Entry 6G4E (X-ray diffraction, 2.45 A resolution); this record covers chains A and B.

[Chain A (and B)]
Protein: Aspartate aminotransferase family protein
From: Pseudomonas sp
Notes: chain B of this document is another copy of the same molecule, construct and numbering; everything in this record applies to it too
Reference sequence: A0A2D8IND4 (A0A2D8IND4_PSESP); residues 1-455 here = UniProt positions 1-455
Amino-acid sequence (464 residues; row label = number of the first residue in the row):
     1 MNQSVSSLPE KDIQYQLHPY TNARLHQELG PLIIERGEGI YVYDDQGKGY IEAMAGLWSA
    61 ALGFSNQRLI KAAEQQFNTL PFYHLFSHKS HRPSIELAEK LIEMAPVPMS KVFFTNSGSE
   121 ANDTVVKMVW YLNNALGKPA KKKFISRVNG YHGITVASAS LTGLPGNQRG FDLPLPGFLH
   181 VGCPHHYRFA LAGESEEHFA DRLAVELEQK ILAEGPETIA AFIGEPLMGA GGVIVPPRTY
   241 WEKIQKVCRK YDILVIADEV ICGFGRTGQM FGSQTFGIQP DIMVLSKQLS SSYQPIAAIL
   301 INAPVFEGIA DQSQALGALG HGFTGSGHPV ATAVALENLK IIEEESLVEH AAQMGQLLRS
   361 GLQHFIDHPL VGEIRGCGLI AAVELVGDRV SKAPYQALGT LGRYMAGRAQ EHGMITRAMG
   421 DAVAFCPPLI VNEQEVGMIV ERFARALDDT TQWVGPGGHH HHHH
Disordered / not traced: 1-5, 457-464 (chain B: 1-5, 459-464)
Sequence notes: expression tag (456-464)
Residues lining bound ligands:
  - 6-aminohexanoic acid / pyridoxal phosphate: Tyr20, Trp58, Ser117, Gly118, Ser119, Asn122, Tyr151, His152, Gly153, Glu225, Ala230, Asp258, Val260, Ile261, Lys287, Arg417, Met419
  - pyridoxal phosphate (PLP): Gly322, Phe323, Thr324
Reported in the primary citation:
  - binding site for 6-aminohexanoic acid: Tyr20, Trp58, Phe86, Tyr151, Ala230, Arg417, Met419
  - conformationally variable residues (side-chain flip): Arg417, Met419
  - specificity-determining residues: Arg417
  - specificity-determining residues: Ser87 (proposed by the authors, not directly observed)
  - contacts within the chain: Tyr20-Asn167 (hydrogen bond), Met54-Arg417 (hydrophobic contact), Arg417-Met419 (hydrophobic contact)

[How chain A and chain B interact]
Pairs across the interface (257; chain A residue first):
  Leu8(A) with Arg92(B); Ile95(B)
  Lys11(A) with Ile95(B); Glu99(B), salt bridge
  Asp12(A) with Ser90(B), hydrogen bond; Ile95(B)
  Ile13(A) with Lys111(B)
  Gln14(A) with Ser110(B); Lys111(B), hydrogen bond (backbone-side chain)
  Tyr15(A) with Ala98(B), hydrophobic; Glu99(B); Ile102(B), hydrophobic; Glu103(B), hydrogen bond; Ser110(B); Lys111(B); Val112(B), hydrogen bond (backbone-backbone)
  Gln16(A) with Leu85(B); Ser90(B), hydrogen bond; Ser94(B), hydrogen bond; Ile95(B); Ala98(B); Lys111(B); Val112(B); Phe114(B)
  Leu17(A) with Val112(B), hydrogen bond (backbone-backbone); Phe113(B); Met128(B), hydrophobic; Ile301(B), hydrophobic
  His18(A) with Leu85(B), hydrogen bond (side chain-backbone); Lys89(B), hydrogen bond (side chain-backbone); Ser90(B); Leu319(B)
  Pro19(A) with Leu85(B); Phe86(B); Ser87(B); Phe113(B); His321(B); Gly322(B)
  Tyr20(A) with Phe86(B), hydrophobic; Ser87(B), hydrogen bond (backbone-backbone); Leu319(B), hydrogen bond (backbone-backbone); Gly320(B); His321(B), hydrogen bond (backbone-backbone); Gly322(B)
  Thr21(A) with Phe86(B); Ser87(B), hydrogen bond (side chain-backbone); His88(B), hydrogen bond (side chain-backbone); Ala318(B); Leu319(B), hydrogen bond (backbone-backbone)
  Asn22(A) with His88(B); Ser313(B); Gln314(B); Gly317(B); Ala318(B)
  Ala23(A) with Ala310(B), hydrophobic; Ser313(B), hydrogen bond (backbone-side chain)
  Arg24(A) with Glu307(B), salt bridge; Ala310(B); Asp311(B), salt bridge; Gln314(B)
  His26(A) with His88(B), hydrogen bond
  Gln27(A) with Phe306(B)
  Pro31(A) with His88(B); Ser90(B)
  Leu32(A) with His88(B), hydrogen bond (backbone-backbone); Lys89(B); Ser90(B), hydrogen bond (backbone-backbone)
  Ile33(A) with Ser90(B); Ile95(B), hydrophobic
  Ile34(A) with Leu80(B); Tyr83(B), hydrophobic; Ser90(B), hydrogen bond (backbone-backbone); His91(B)
  Glu35(A) with Thr79(B); Leu80(B)
  Arg36(A) with Thr79(B); Leu80(B)
  Gly37(A) with Thr79(B), hydrogen bond (backbone-backbone); Leu80(B)
  Glu52(A) with Tyr83(B), hydrogen bond
  Gly56(A) with Phe82(B); His84(B)
  Leu57(A) with Phe82(B); His84(B); Phe86(B), hydrophobic; Thr324(B)
  Ser59(A) with Phe82(B)
  Phe64(A) with Pro81(B); Phe82(B)
  Gln67(A) with Asn78(B), hydrogen bond
  Ile70(A) with Phe77(B); Asn78(B)
  Ala73(A) with Phe77(B), hydrophobic
  Phe77(A) with Ile70(B); Ala73(B), hydrophobic; Tyr293(B); Gln294(B)
  Asn78(A) with Gln67(B), hydrogen bond; Ile70(B)
  Thr79(A) with Glu35(B); Arg36(B); Gly37(B), hydrogen bond (backbone-backbone)
  Leu80(A) with Ile34(B); Glu35(B); Arg36(B); Gly37(B)
  Pro81(A) with Phe64(B); Tyr293(B), hydrophobic
  Phe82(A) with Gly56(B); Ser59(B); Phe64(B); Ser292(B)
  Tyr83(A) with Ile34(B), hydrophobic; Glu52(B), hydrogen bond; Ile415(B)
  His84(A) with Gly56(B); Leu57(B)
  Leu85(A) with Gln16(B); His18(B), hydrogen bond (backbone-side chain); Pro19(B)
  Phe86(A) with Pro19(B); Tyr20(B), hydrophobic; Thr21(B); Leu57(B), hydrophobic; Arg417(B)
  Ser87(A) with Pro19(B); Tyr20(B), hydrogen bond (backbone-backbone); Thr21(B), hydrogen bond (backbone-side chain); Arg417(B), hydrogen bond
  His88(A) with Thr21(B), hydrogen bond (backbone-side chain); His26(B), hydrogen bond; Pro31(B); Leu32(B), hydrogen bond (backbone-backbone)
  Lys89(A) with His18(B), hydrogen bond (backbone-side chain); Leu32(B)
  Ser90(A) with Asp12(B), hydrogen bond; Gln16(B), hydrogen bond; His18(B); Pro31(B); Leu32(B), hydrogen bond (backbone-backbone); Ile33(B); Ile34(B), hydrogen bond (backbone-backbone)
  His91(A) with Ile34(B)
  Arg92(A) with Leu8(B)
  Ser94(A) with Gln16(B), hydrogen bond
  Ile95(A) with Leu8(B); Lys11(B); Asp12(B); Gln16(B)
  Ala98(A) with Tyr15(B), hydrophobic; Gln16(B)
  Glu99(A) with Lys11(B), salt bridge; Tyr15(B)
  Ile102(A) with Tyr15(B), hydrophobic
  Glu103(A) with Tyr15(B), hydrogen bond
  Ser110(A) with Gln14(B)
  Lys111(A) with Ile13(B); Gln14(B), hydrogen bond (side chain-backbone); Tyr15(B); Gln16(B)
  Val112(A) with Tyr15(B), hydrogen bond (backbone-backbone); Gln16(B); Leu17(B), hydrogen bond (backbone-backbone)
  Phe113(A) with Leu17(B); Pro19(B)
  Phe114(A) with Gln16(B)
  Asn116(A) with Asn116(B); Ser117(B); Pro295(B)
  Ser117(A) with Asn116(B); Glu120(B), hydrogen bond
  Ser119(A) with Phe323(B)
  Glu120(A) with Ser117(B), hydrogen bond; Glu120(B)
  Asp123(A) with Thr155(B); Val156(B), hydrogen bond (side chain-backbone)
  Lys127(A) with Ile154(B), hydrogen bond (side chain-backbone); Val156(B); Ala159(B); Phe171(B)
  Met128(A) with Leu17(B), hydrophobic
  Trp130(A) with Gly170(B); Phe171(B)
  Tyr131(A) with Gly170(B), hydrogen bond (backbone-backbone); Phe171(B), hydrophobic
  Asn134(A) with Gly170(B), hydrogen bond (side chain-backbone); Asp172(B), hydrogen bond
  Lys142(A) with Asp172(B), salt bridge
  Tyr151(A) with Gly322(B)
  Ile154(A) with Lys127(B), hydrogen bond (backbone-side chain); His321(B); Gly322(B); Phe323(B), hydrophobic
  Thr155(A) with Asp123(B)
  Val156(A) with Asp123(B), hydrogen bond (backbone-side chain); Lys127(B); Ala157(B), hydrophobic
  Ala157(A) with Val156(B), hydrophobic
  Ala159(A) with Lys127(B)
  Gly166(A) with Gly320(B)
  Asn167(A) with Gly320(B), hydrogen bond (side chain-backbone)
  Arg169(A) with Leu316(B)
  Gly170(A) with Trp130(B); Tyr131(B); Asn134(B), hydrogen bond (backbone-side chain)
  Phe171(A) with Lys127(B); Trp130(B); Tyr131(B), hydrophobic; Gly320(B)
  Asp172(A) with Asn134(B), hydrogen bond; Lys142(B), salt bridge
  Lys287(A) with Thr324(B), hydrogen bond
  Ser292(A) with Phe82(B); His328(B), hydrogen bond (backbone-side chain)
  Tyr293(A) with Phe77(B); Pro81(B); His328(B), hydrogen bond (backbone-side chain)
  Gln294(A) with Phe77(B); Gln294(B), hydrogen bond
  Pro295(A) with Asn116(B)
  Ile301(A) with Leu17(B), hydrophobic
  Phe306(A) with Gln27(B)
  Glu307(A) with Arg24(B), salt bridge
  Ala310(A) with Ala23(B), hydrophobic; Arg24(B)
  Asp311(A) with Arg24(B), salt bridge
  Ser313(A) with Asn22(B); Ala23(B), hydrogen bond (side chain-backbone)
  Gln314(A) with Asn22(B); Arg24(B)
  Leu316(A) with Arg169(B)
  Gly317(A) with Asn22(B)
  Ala318(A) with Thr21(B); Asn22(B)
  Leu319(A) with Tyr20(B), hydrogen bond (backbone-backbone); Thr21(B), hydrogen bond (backbone-backbone)
  Gly320(A) with Tyr20(B); Gly166(B); Asn167(B); Phe171(B)
  His321(A) with Pro19(B); Tyr20(B), hydrogen bond (backbone-backbone); Ile154(B), hydrogen bond (side chain-backbone)
  Gly322(A) with Pro19(B); Tyr20(B); Tyr151(B); Ile154(B)
  Phe323(A) with Ser119(B); Ile154(B), hydrophobic
  Thr324(A) with Leu57(B); Lys287(B)
  His328(A) with Ser292(B), hydrogen bond (side chain-backbone); Tyr293(B), hydrogen bond (side chain-backbone)
  Gln410(A) with Lys89(B)
  Ile415(A) with Tyr83(B)
  Arg417(A) with Phe86(B); Ser87(B), hydrogen bond
Also at the interface, not in a pair above, chain A (122 interface residues in all): Leu25, Gly30, Val42, Ala55, Ala60, Ser65, Glu96, Val126, Leu173, Leu175, Ser291, Ile309, Gln312, Ser326, Val330
Also at the interface, not in a pair above, chain B (122 interface residues in all): Leu25, Gly30, Val42, Ala55, Ala60, Ser65, Glu96, Val126, Leu173, Leu175, Ser291, Ile309, Gln312, Ser326, Val330, Gln410

[Summary]
Chain A and chain B each contribute 122 residues to their interface, with 67 hydrogen bonds and 8 salt
bridges. Among the polar pairs are Lys11(A)-Glu99(B), Arg24(A)-Glu307(B) and Arg24(A)-Asp311(B). From the
paper: a binding site for 6-aminohexanoic acid at Tyr20(A), Trp58(A) and Phe86(A) among others; specificity
determinants Arg417(A) and Ser87(A).
Both chains are Aspartate aminotransferase family protein (Pseudomonas sp). Entry 6G4E (Crystal structure of
the omega TRANSAMINASE FROM PSEUDOMONAS Jessenii in complex with PLP and 6-aminohexanoate (6-ACA)) was
determined by X-ray diffraction, deposited together with 6G4B, 6G4C, 6G4D and 6G4F.
